8S7J - chains C and D of the 4 polymer chains in the assembly; structure by electron microscopy, 2.26 A resolution.

# Chain C
Molecule: Capsid protein VP3
Organism: Human coxsackievirus A9 (strain Griggs)
UniProtKB: P21404 (POLG_CXA9); residues 1-238 here correspond to UniProt positions 331-568 (UniProt number = residue number + 330)
Sequence (238 residues; row label = number of the first residue in the row):
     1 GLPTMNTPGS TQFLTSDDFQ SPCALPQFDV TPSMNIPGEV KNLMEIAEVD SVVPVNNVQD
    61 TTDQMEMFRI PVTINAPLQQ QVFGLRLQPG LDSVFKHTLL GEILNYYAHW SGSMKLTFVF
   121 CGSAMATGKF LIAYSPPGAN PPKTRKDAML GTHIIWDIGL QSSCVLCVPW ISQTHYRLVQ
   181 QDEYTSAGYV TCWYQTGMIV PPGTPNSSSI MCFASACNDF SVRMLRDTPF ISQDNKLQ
UniProt features mapped onto this chain:
  - region: Lys236 to Gln238 (Amphipathic alpha-helix)

# Chain D
Molecule: Capsid protein VP4
Organism: Human coxsackievirus A9 (strain Griggs)
UniProtKB: P21404 (POLG_CXA9); numbering as in UniProt (aligned over 2-69)
Sequence (68 residues; numbered 2 to 69; the number before each row is that of its first residue):
     2 GAQVSTQKTG AHETSLSAAG NSIIHYTNIN YYKDAASNSA NRQDFTQDPS KFTEPVKDVM
    62 IKSLPALN
Unresolved in the structure: 15-23
UniProt features mapped onto this chain:
  - site: Asn69 (Cleavage)
  - lipidation: Gly2 (N-myristoyl glycine)

# How chain C and chain D interact
Contacting residue pairs (26; chain C residue first):
  Asp18(C) with Arg43(D), salt bridge
  Gln20(C) with Ile30(D), hydrogen bond (side chain-backbone); Asn31(D); Tyr32(D), hydrogen bond (side chain-backbone); Tyr33(D); Ser38(D)
  Ser21(C) with Ser38(D), hydrogen bond (backbone-side chain)
  Pro22(C) with Tyr33(D), hydrophobic; Ser38(D)
  Cys23(C) with Ser38(D), hydrogen bond (backbone-side chain)
  Pro26(C) with Asp35(D)
  Gln27(C) with Asp35(D), hydrogen bond (backbone-side chain)
  Glu39(C) with Lys52(D), hydrogen bond (backbone-side chain); Phe53(D)
  Lys41(C) with Asp45(D), salt bridge; Thr47(D)
  Asn42(C) with Gln48(D)
  Glu45(C) with Gln48(D); Asp49(D), hydrogen bond (side chain-backbone); Pro50(D); Phe53(D)
  Glu48(C) with Thr54(D)
  Val49(C) with Phe53(D), hydrophobic
  Gln161(C) with Pro66(D); Ala67(D); Leu68(D)
Also at the interface, not in a pair above, chain C (18 interface residues in all): Leu25, Phe28, Gly38, Val40
Also at the interface, not in a pair above, chain D (24 interface residues in all): Asn29, Lys34, Ala37, Asn39, Ser40, Ala41

# Overview
Chain C and chain D form an interface of 18 and 24 residues respectively; the contacts include 7 hydrogen
bonds and 2 salt bridges. Polar contacts include Asp18(C)-Arg43(D), Lys41(C)-Asp45(D) and Gln20(C)-Ile30(D).
Chain C is Capsid protein VP3 and chain D is Capsid protein VP4, both from Human coxsackievirus A9 (strain
Griggs); the structure, Coxsackievirus A9 bound with compound 20 (CL300), was determined by electron
microscopy, deposited together with 9EXI, 9FA9, 9FCZ, 9FGN, 9FO2, 9FO5 and 9FP5.
